6S2Y - chains C and D of the 4 polymer chains in the assembly; structure by X-ray diffraction, 2.30 A resolution.

Chain C (and D):
Name: Water-soluble chlorophyll protein
From: Lepidium virginicum
Notes: chain D of this document is another copy of the same molecule, construct and numbering; everything in this record applies to it too
UniProt: O04797 (O04797_LEPVR); residues 1-180 here correspond to UniProt positions 27-206 (UniProt number = residue number + 26)
Amino-acid sequence (180 residues; each row starts with the number of its first residue):
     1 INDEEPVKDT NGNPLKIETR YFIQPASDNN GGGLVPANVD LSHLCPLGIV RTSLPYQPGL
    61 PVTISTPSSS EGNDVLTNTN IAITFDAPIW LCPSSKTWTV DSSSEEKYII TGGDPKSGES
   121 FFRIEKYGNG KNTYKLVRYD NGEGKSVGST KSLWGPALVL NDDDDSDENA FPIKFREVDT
Unresolved in the structure: 1-4, 28-30, 68-72, 139-144, 180 (chain D: 1-4, 28-30, 67-72, 140-143, 180)
Disulfide bonds: Cys45-Cys92
Metal / ion sites: chlorophyll b Mg near Pro36 (its only coordinating residue here)
Small-molecule neighbours:
  - chlorophyll b (CHL), molecule 1: Val35, Pro36, Ala37, Asn38, Leu44, Leu47, Thr52, Ser53, Leu54, Gln57, Leu60, Ala87, Ile89, Trp90, Leu91, Cys92, Trp154
  - chlorophyll b (CHL), molecule 2: Asn38, Leu41, Leu44, Trp154
  - chlorophyll b (CHL), molecule 3: Leu54, Gln57, Ile89, Leu91
What the authors report for this chain:
  - binding site for chlorophyll b: Leu91

How chain C and chain D interact:
Contacting residue pairs (21):
  Arg20(C) - Tyr56(D)  hydrogen bond
  Phe22(C) - Tyr56(D)  hydrophobic
  Ser53(C) - Ile89(D)
  Leu54(C) - Pro88(D)  hydrophobic
  Pro55(C) - Pro88(D)
  Tyr56(C) - Arg20(D)
  Tyr56(C) - Phe22(D)  hydrophobic
  Tyr56(C) - Pro58(D)
  Tyr56(C) - Pro61(D)  hydrophobic
  Tyr56(C) - Val178(D)  hydrophobic
  Tyr56(C) - Asp179(D)  hydrogen bond (side chain-backbone)
  Gln57(C) - Gln57(D)  hydrogen bond
  Gln57(C) - Pro58(D)
  Gln57(C) - Gly59(D)
  Pro58(C) - Tyr56(D)
  Pro58(C) - Gln57(D)
  Pro58(C) - Pro58(D)
  Gly59(C) - Gln57(D)  hydrogen bond (backbone-side chain)
  Pro61(C) - Tyr56(D)  hydrophobic
  Ile89(C) - Ser53(D)
  Val178(C) - Tyr56(D)  hydrophobic
Other interface residues (no listed pair), chain C (15 interface residues in all): Leu60, Pro88, Asp179
Other interface residues (no listed pair), chain D (14 interface residues in all): Leu54, Pro55

Overview:
15 residues of chain C face 14 of chain D across their interface; the contacts include 4 hydrogen bonds. Polar
pairs include Arg20(C)-Tyr56(D), Tyr56(C)-Asp179(D) and Gln57(C)-Gln57(D). Ligands of chain C: 3 copies of
chlorophyll b. The paper reports a binding site for chlorophyll b at Leu91(C).
Chain C and chain D are both Water-soluble chlorophyll protein (Lepidium virginicum); the structure,
Water-soluble Chlorophyll Protein (WSCP) from Lepidium virginicum with Chlorophyll-b, was determined by X-ray
diffraction (same publication as 6S2Z).
